8Z6Q - chains J and N of the 18 polymer chains in the assembly; structure by electron microscopy, 5.41 A resolution (low resolution: residue-level contacts below are approximate; hydrogen-bond / salt-bridge calls are withheld).

== Chain J ==
Protein: Spike glycoprotein, Fibritin, Expression Tag
Organism: Severe acute respiratory syndrome coronavirus 2
UniProt: chimeric construct of P0DTC2, P10104: residues 18-1212 from P0DTC2 (SPIKE_SARS2) positions 14-1208 (UniProt number = residue number - 4); residues 1215-1242 from P10104 positions 458-485 (UniProt number = residue number - 757)
Amino-acid sequence (1299 residues; each row starts with the number of its first residue; numbers below 1 keep their minus sign (Met-6 is residue -6)):
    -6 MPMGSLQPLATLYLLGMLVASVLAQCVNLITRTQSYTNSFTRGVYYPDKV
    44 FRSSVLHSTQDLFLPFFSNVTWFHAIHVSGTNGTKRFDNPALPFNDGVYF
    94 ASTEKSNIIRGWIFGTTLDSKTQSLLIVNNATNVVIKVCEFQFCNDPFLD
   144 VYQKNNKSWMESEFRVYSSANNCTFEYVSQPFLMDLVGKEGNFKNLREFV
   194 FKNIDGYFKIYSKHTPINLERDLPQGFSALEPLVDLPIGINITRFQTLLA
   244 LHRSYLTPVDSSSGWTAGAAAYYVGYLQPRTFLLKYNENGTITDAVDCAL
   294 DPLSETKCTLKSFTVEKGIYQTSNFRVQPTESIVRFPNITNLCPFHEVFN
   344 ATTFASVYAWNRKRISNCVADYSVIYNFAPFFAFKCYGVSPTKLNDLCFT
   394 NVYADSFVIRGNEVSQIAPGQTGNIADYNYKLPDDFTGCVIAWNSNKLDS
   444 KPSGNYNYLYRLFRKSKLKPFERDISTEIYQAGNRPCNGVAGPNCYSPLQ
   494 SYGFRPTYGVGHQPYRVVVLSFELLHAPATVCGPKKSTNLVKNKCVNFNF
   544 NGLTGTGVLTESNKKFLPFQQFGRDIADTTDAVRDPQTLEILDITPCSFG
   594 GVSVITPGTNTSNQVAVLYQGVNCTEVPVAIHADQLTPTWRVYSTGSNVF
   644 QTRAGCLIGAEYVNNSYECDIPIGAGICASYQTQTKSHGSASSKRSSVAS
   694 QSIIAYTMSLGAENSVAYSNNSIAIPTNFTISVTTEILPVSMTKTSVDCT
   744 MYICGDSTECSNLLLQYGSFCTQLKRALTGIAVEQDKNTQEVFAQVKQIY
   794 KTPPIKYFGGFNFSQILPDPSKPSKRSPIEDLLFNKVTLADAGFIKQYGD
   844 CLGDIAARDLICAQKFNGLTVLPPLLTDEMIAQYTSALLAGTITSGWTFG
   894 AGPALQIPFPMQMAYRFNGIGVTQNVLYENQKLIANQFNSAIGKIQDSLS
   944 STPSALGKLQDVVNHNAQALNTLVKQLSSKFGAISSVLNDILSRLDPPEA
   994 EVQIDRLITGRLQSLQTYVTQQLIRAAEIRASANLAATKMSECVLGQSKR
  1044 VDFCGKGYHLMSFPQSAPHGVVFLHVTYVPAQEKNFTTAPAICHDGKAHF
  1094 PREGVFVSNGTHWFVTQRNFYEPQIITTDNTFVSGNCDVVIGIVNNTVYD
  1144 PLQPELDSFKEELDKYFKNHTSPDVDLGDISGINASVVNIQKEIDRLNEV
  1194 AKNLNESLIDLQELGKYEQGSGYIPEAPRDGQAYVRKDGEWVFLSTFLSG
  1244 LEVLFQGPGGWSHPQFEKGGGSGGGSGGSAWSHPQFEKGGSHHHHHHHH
Unresolved in the structure: -6 to 17, 73-79, 146-151, 178-186, 212-215, 247-256, 474-479, 537, 621-628, 634-640, 675-694, 848-851, 1151-1292
Differences from the reference sequence: initiating methionine (-6); expression tag (-5 to 17); variant Ile23 (Thr19 in P0DTC2), Ser28 (Ala27 in P0DTC2), Ala84 (Val83 in P0DTC2), Asp143 (Gly142 in P0DTC2), Gln146 (His in P0DTC2), Glu183 (Gln in P0DTC2), Glu213 (Val in P0DTC2), Val252 (Gly in P0DTC2), His339 (Gly in P0DTC2), Thr346 (Arg in P0DTC2), Ile368 (Leu in P0DTC2), Phe371 (Ser in P0DTC2), Pro373 (Ser in P0DTC2), Phe375 (Ser in P0DTC2), Ala376 (Thr in P0DTC2), Asn405 (Asp in P0DTC2), Ser408 (Arg in P0DTC2), Asn417 (Lys in P0DTC2), Lys440 (Asn in P0DTC2), Pro445 (Val in P0DTC2), Ser446 (Gly in P0DTC2), Lys460 (Asn in P0DTC2), Asn477 (Ser in P0DTC2), Ala484 (Glu in P0DTC2), Pro486 (Phe in P0DTC2), Ser490 (Phe in P0DTC2), Arg498 (Gln in P0DTC2), Tyr501 (Asn in P0DTC2), His505 (Tyr in P0DTC2), Gly614 (Asp in P0DTC2), Tyr655 (His in P0DTC2), Lys679 (Asn in P0DTC2), His681 (Pro in P0DTC2), Lys768 (Asn764 in P0DTC2), Tyr800 (Asp796 in P0DTC2), His958 (Gln954 in P0DTC2), Lys973 (Asn969 in P0DTC2), Pro990 (Lys986 in P0DTC2), Pro991 (Val987 in P0DTC2); conflict Val180 (Glu in P0DTC2), Arg478 (Thr in P0DTC2), Gly682 (Arg in P0DTC2), Ser683 (Arg in P0DTC2), Pro821 (Phe817 in P0DTC2), Pro896 (Ala892 in P0DTC2), Pro903 (Ala899 in P0DTC2), Pro946 (Ala942 in P0DTC2); insertion (685-687, 689); linker (1213-1214)
Curated features (UniProtKB/Swiss-Prot):
  - region: Ser820 to Tyr841 (Fusion peptide 1), Lys839 to Phe859 (Fusion peptide 2), Asp1167 to Glu1206 (Heptad repeat 2)
  - site: Arg819, Ser820 (Cleavage)
  - glycosylation (N-linked (GlcNAc...) asparagine): Asn21 (complex), Asn126 (hybrid), Asn713 (high mannose), Asn721 (hybrid), Asn805 (hybrid), Asn1078 (hybrid), Asn1102 (complex), Asn1138 (complex), Asn1162 (complex), Asn1177 (complex), Asn1198 (complex)
Disulfide bonds: Cys19-Cys137, Cys132-Cys166, Cys291-Cys301, Cys336-Cys361, Cys379-Cys432, Cys391-Cys525, Cys480-Cys488, Cys538-Cys590, Cys617-Cys649, Cys662-Cys671, Cys742-Cys764, Cys747-Cys753, Cys1036-Cys1047, Cys1086-Cys1130

== Chain N ==
Protein: CYFN1006-1 heavy chain
Organism: Homo sapiens
Amino-acid sequence (451 residues; row label = number of the first residue in the row; note: 8 numbers in that range are skipped by the numbering (no residue carries them; nothing is unmodelled there)):
     1 QMQLVQSGA
    11 EVKKPGESLKISCKGSGYTF
    35 SYYWIGWVRQMPGKGLEWMGIIYPG
    62 DSDTRYSPSFQ
    74 GQVTISADKSISTAYLHWSSLKASDTAMYYCARQGDLG
  112A D
   112 WILLGYWGQGTLVTVSSASTKGPSVFPLAPSSKSTSGGTAALGCLVKDYF
   162 PEPVTVSWNSGALTSGVHTFPAVLQSSGLYSLSSVVTVPSSSLGTQTYIC
   212 NVNHKPSNTKVDKKVEPKSCDKTHTCPPCPAPELLGGPSVFLFPPKPKDT
   262 LMISRTPEVTCVVVDVSHEDPEVKFNWYVDGVEVHNAKTKPREEQYNSTY
   312 RVVSVLTVLHQDWLNGKEYKCKVSNKALPAPIEKTISKAKGQPREPQVYT
   362 LPPSRDELTKNQVSLTCLVKGFYPSDIAVEWESNGQPENNYKTTPPVLDS
   412 DGSFFLYSKLTVDKSRWQQGNVFSCSVMHEALHNHYTQKSLSLSPGK
Unresolved in the structure: 140-143, 147-150, 200-208, 227-458
Disulfide bonds: Cys155-Cys211

== Chain J / chain N interface ==
Contacting residue pairs (19):
  Thr345(J) - Trp112(N)
  Thr345(J) - Asp112A(N)
  Thr345(J) - Ile113(N)
  Thr346(J) - Asp112A(N)
  Lys440(J) - Trp38(N)
  Lys440(J) - Tyr57(N)
  Lys440(J) - Asp62(N)
  Lys440(J) - Ser63(N)
  Lys440(J) - Asp64(N)
  Leu441(J) - Trp38(N)
  Leu441(J) - Arg66(N)
  Leu441(J) - Trp112(N)
  Lys444(J) - Gln107(N)
  Lys444(J) - Gly111(N)
  Pro445(J) - Tyr36(N)
  Pro445(J) - Tyr37(N)
  Ser446(J) - Asp109(N)
  Pro499(J) - Tyr36(N)
  Arg509(J) - Trp112(N)
Interface residues without a listed pair, chain J (13 interface residues in all): Ala344, Phe371, Ser443, Thr500

== In short ==
13 residues of chain J and 14 residues of chain N are in contact.
Here chain J is Spike glycoprotein, Fibritin, Expression Tag (Severe acute respiratory syndrome coronavirus 2)
and chain N is CYFN1006-1 heavy chain (Homo sapiens). Entry 8Z6Q (SARS-CoV-2 XBB.1.16 Spike in complex with
CYFN1006-1(S-CYFN1006-1 dimer trimer)) was determined by electron microscopy.
